Entry 6FX6 (X-ray diffraction, 2.25 A resolution); this record covers chain A.

# Chain A
Name: SaTIE-TED
From: Staphylococcus aureus
Amino-acid sequence (253 residues; row label = number of the first residue in the row):
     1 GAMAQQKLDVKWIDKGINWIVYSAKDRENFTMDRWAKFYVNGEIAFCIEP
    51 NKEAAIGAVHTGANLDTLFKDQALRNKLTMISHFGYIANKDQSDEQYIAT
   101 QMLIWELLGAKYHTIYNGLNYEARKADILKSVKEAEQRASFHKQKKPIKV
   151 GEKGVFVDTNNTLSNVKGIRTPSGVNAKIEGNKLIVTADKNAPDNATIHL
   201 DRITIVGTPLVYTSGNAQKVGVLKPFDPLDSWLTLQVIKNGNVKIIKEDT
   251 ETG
Disordered / not traced: 1-3, 241-253
Modified positions: Mse-3, Mse-32, Mse-80, Mse-102 (selenomethionine)
Bound ions: Zn2+ site 1: Asp-14, Asp-230; Zn2+ site 2: Asp-33, His-199

# Summary
Asp-14 and Asp-230 coordinate Zn2+ site 1. Asp-33 and His-199 form the Zn2+ site 2.
Chain A is SaTIE-TED (Staphylococcus aureus); the structure, Thioester domain of the Staphylococcus aureus TIE
protein, was determined by X-ray diffraction, deposited together with 6FWV and 6FWY.
